PDB entry 8IAB | electron microscopy, 2.96 A resolution | chains A and B

[Chain A (and B)]
Name: Chloride channel protein CLC-a
Organism: Arabidopsis thaliana
Notes: chain B of this document is another copy of the same molecule, construct and numbering; everything in this record applies to it too
UniProtKB: P92941 (CLCA_ARATH); residues 1-775 here = UniProt positions 1-775
Sequence (775 residues; row label = number of the first residue in the row):
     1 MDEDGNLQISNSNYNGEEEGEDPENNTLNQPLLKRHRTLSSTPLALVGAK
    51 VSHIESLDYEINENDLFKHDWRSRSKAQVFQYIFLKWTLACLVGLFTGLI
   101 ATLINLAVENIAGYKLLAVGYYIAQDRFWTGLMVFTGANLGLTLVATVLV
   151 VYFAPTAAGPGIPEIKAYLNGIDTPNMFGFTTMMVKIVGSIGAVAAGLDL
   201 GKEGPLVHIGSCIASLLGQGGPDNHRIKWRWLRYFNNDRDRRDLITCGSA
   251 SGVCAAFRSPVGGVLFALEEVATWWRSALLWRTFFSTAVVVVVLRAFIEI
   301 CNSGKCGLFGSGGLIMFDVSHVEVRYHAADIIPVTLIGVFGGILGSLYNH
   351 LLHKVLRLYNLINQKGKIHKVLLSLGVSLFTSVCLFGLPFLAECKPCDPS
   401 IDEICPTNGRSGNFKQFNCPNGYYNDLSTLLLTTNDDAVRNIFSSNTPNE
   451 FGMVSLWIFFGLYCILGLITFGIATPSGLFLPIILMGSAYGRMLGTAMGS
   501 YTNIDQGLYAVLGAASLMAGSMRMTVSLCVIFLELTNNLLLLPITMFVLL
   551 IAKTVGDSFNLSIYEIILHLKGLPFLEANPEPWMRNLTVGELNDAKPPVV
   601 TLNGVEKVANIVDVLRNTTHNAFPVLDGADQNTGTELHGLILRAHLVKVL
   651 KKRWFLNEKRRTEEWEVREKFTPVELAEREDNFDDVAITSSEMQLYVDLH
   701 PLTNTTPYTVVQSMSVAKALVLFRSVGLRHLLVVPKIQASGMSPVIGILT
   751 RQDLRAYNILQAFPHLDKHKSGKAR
Not modelled in the structure: 1-41, 398-414, 629-633, 768-775
Disulfides: Cys301-Cys306, Cys394-Cys419
Ion coordination: Mg2+: Glu55 (together with ATP)
Small-molecule neighbours:
  - ATP (adenosine-5'-triphosphate): Ile54, Glu55, Ser56, Lys596, Pro598, Val599, Val600, Thr619, His620, Asn621, Ala622, Phe623, Pro624, Arg729, His730, Ile748, Thr750, Arg751, Gln752, Asp753
  - PIO ([(2R)-2-octanoyloxy-3-[oxidanyl-[(1R,2R,3S,4R,5R,6S)-2,3,6-tris(oxidanyl)-4,5-diphosphonooxy-cyclohexyl]oxy-phosphoryl]oxy-propyl] octanoate), molecule 1: Trp71, Arg72, Phe80, Ile83, Phe84, Lys86, Trp87, Arg276, Ala278, Trp281, Arg282, Phe285
  - PIO, molecule 2: Phe547, Leu550, Thr554, Asp557, Ser558, Asn579
What the authors report for this chain:
  - binding site for chloride ion: Gly161, Glu164, Gly201, Leu479, Phe480, Leu481, Tyr564
  - conformationally variable residues (loop rearrangement, order/disorder transition): Leu44 to His53, Gly304 to His327
  - Mg2+ coordination: Glu55
  - binding site for ATP: Ser56, Lys596, Val600, His620, Asn621, Ala622, Arg729, His730, Ile748, Asp753
  - binding site for PIO: Trp71, Arg72, Lys86, Trp87, Arg276, Trp281, Arg282, Thr554, Ser558, Asn579

[How chain A and chain B interact]
Residue-residue contacts (107):
  Glu60(A) - Lys718(B)  salt bridge
  Ile61(A) - Lys718(B)  hydrogen bond (backbone-side chain)
  Glu63(A) - Arg585(B)  salt bridge
  Glu63(A) - Ser715(B)  hydrogen bond
  Glu63(A) - Ala717(B)
  Glu63(A) - Lys718(B)
  Asp70(A) - Pro582(B)
  Asp70(A) - Arg585(B)  salt bridge
  Arg72(A) - Asn579(B)
  Arg72(A) - Pro582(B)
  Trp87(A) - Leu550(B)  hydrophobic
  Pro260(A) - Leu542(B)  hydrophobic
  Val261(A) - Leu542(B)  hydrophobic
  Leu268(A) - Leu268(B)  hydrophobic
  Leu268(A) - Leu280(B)  hydrophobic
  Leu280(A) - Leu268(B)  hydrophobic
  Leu280(A) - Val526(B)  hydrophobic
  Trp281(A) - Thr525(B)
  Trp281(A) - Met546(B)  hydrophobic
  Trp281(A) - Leu550(B)  hydrophobic
  Trp281(A) - Lys553(B)
  Phe284(A) - Val526(B)  hydrophobic
  Phe284(A) - Cys529(B)  hydrophobic
  Phe284(A) - Leu542(B)  hydrophobic
  Phe284(A) - Met546(B)
  Phe285(A) - Met546(B)  hydrophobic
  Phe285(A) - Leu550(B)  hydrophobic
  Ala288(A) - Leu542(B)  hydrophobic
  Ala288(A) - Met546(B)  hydrophobic
  Val292(A) - Pro543(B)  hydrophobic
  Arg295(A) - Leu539(B)
  Arg295(A) - Leu540(B)
  Thr525(A) - Trp281(B)
  Val526(A) - Leu280(B)  hydrophobic
  Val526(A) - Phe284(B)  hydrophobic
  Cys529(A) - Phe284(B)  hydrophobic
  Leu533(A) - Leu539(B)
  Glu534(A) - Leu539(B)
  Asn537(A) - Leu539(B)
  Asn537(A) - Leu540(B)
  Leu539(A) - Arg295(B)
  Leu539(A) - Leu533(B)
  Leu539(A) - Glu534(B)
  Leu539(A) - Asn537(B)
  Leu540(A) - Arg295(B)
  Leu540(A) - Asn537(B)
  Leu542(A) - Pro260(B)  hydrophobic
  Leu542(A) - Val261(B)  hydrophobic
  Leu542(A) - Phe284(B)  hydrophobic
  Leu542(A) - Ala288(B)  hydrophobic
  Pro543(A) - Val292(B)  hydrophobic
  Met546(A) - Trp281(B)  hydrophobic
  Met546(A) - Phe284(B)
  Met546(A) - Phe285(B)  hydrophobic
  Met546(A) - Ala288(B)  hydrophobic
  Leu550(A) - Trp87(B)  hydrophobic
  Leu550(A) - Trp281(B)  hydrophobic
  Leu550(A) - Phe285(B)  hydrophobic
  Lys553(A) - Trp281(B)
  Asn579(A) - Arg72(B)
  Pro582(A) - Asp70(B)
  Pro582(A) - Arg72(B)
  Arg585(A) - Glu63(B)  salt bridge
  Arg585(A) - Asp70(B)  salt bridge
  Gly634(A) - Ile737(B)
  Gly634(A) - Gln738(B)  hydrogen bond (backbone-backbone)
  Leu637(A) - Lys736(B)  hydrogen bond (backbone-side chain)
  Asn704(A) - Lys718(B)
  Thr706(A) - Ser713(B)
  Thr706(A) - Ser715(B)
  Thr706(A) - Lys718(B)  hydrogen bond (backbone-side chain)
  Pro707(A) - Met714(B)
  Tyr708(A) - Met714(B)  hydrophobic
  Tyr708(A) - Lys718(B)  hydrogen bond (side chain-backbone)
  Tyr708(A) - Val721(B)
  Tyr708(A) - Leu722(B)  hydrophobic
  Thr709(A) - Thr709(B)
  Thr709(A) - Val711(B)
  Val711(A) - Thr709(B)
  Ser713(A) - Thr706(B)
  Met714(A) - Pro707(B)
  Met714(A) - Tyr708(B)  hydrophobic
  Ser715(A) - Glu63(B)  hydrogen bond
  Ser715(A) - Thr706(B)
  Ala717(A) - Glu63(B)
  Lys718(A) - Glu60(B)  salt bridge
  Lys718(A) - Ile61(B)  hydrogen bond (side chain-backbone)
  Lys718(A) - Glu63(B)
  Lys718(A) - Asn704(B)
  Lys718(A) - Thr706(B)  hydrogen bond (side chain-backbone)
  Lys718(A) - Tyr708(B)  hydrogen bond (backbone-side chain)
  Val721(A) - Tyr708(B)
  Leu722(A) - Tyr708(B)  hydrophobic
  Leu722(A) - Leu722(B)  hydrophobic
  Ser725(A) - Ser725(B)
  Lys736(A) - Leu637(B)  hydrogen bond (side chain-backbone)
  Ile737(A) - Gly634(B)
  Gln738(A) - Gly634(B)  hydrogen bond (backbone-backbone)
  Gln738(A) - Gln738(B)
  Gln738(A) - Ala739(B)  hydrogen bond (side chain-backbone)
  Gln738(A) - Met742(B)
  Ala739(A) - Gln738(B)  hydrogen bond (backbone-side chain)
  Ala739(A) - Ala739(B)
  Ala739(A) - Ser740(B)
  Ser740(A) - Ala739(B)
  Ser740(A) - Ser740(B)
  Met742(A) - Gln738(B)
Interface residues without a listed pair, chain A (67 interface residues in all): Ser73, Leu265, Glu269, Ser277, Val291, Val530, Leu549, Pro580, Glu636, His638, Thr705, Val726, Pro735
Interface residues without a listed pair, chain B (67 interface residues in all): Ser73, Leu265, Glu269, Ser277, Val291, Val530, Leu549, Pro580, Glu636, His638, Thr705, Val726, Pro735

[Summary]
The chain A/chain B interface involves 67 residues from each chain, with 14 hydrogen bonds and 6 salt bridges.
Polar pairs include Glu60(A)-Lys718(B), Glu63(A)-Arg585(B) and Asp70(A)-Arg585(B). From the paper: a binding
site for ATP at Ser56(A), Lys596(A) and Val600(A) among others; a binding site for PIO at Trp71(A), Arg72(A)
and Lys86(A) among others.
Chain A and chain B are both Chloride channel protein CLC-a (Arabidopsis thaliana); the structure, The
Arabidopsis CLCa transporter bound with chloride, ATP and PIP2, was determined by electron microscopy (same
publication as 8IAD).
